PDB entry 3C92 | electron microscopy, 6.80 A resolution (low resolution: residue-level contacts below are approximate; hydrogen-bond / salt-bridge calls are withheld) | chains M and 1 of the 28 polymer chains in the assembly

# Chain M (and 1)
Name: Proteasome subunit beta
Source organism: Thermoplasma acidophilum
Notes: EC 3.4.25.1; chain 1 of this document is another copy of the same molecule, construct and numbering; everything in this record applies to it too
UniProt: P28061 (PSMB_THEAC); residues 1-203 here correspond to UniProt positions 9-211 (UniProt number = residue number + 8)
Chain sequence (203 residues; row label = number of the first residue in the row):
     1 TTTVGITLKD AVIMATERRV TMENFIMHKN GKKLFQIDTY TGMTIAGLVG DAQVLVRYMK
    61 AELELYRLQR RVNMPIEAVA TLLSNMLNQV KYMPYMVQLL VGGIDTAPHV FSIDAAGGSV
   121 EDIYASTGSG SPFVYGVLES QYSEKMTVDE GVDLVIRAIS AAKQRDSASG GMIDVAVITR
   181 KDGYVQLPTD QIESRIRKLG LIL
UniProt features mapped onto this chain:
  - active site: T1 (Nucleophile)

# How chain M and chain 1 interact
Pairs across the interface - 23 pairs, chain M then chain 1:
  Y124(M) - R165(1)
  P132(M) - P132(1)
  P132(M) - F133(1)
  F133(M) - P132(1)
  F133(M) - Y135(1)
  F133(M) - G136(1)
  Y135(M) - F133(1)
  Y135(M) - R165(1)
  G136(M) - F133(1)
  G136(M) - V137(1)
  V137(M) - G136(1)
  E139(M) - Q164(1)
  E139(M) - R165(1)
  S140(M) - V137(1)
  S140(M) - Q141(1)
  S140(M) - R157(1)
  Q141(M) - S140(1)
  Q141(M) - Q141(1)
  R157(M) - S140(1)
  Q164(M) - E139(1)
  R165(M) - Y124(1)
  R165(M) - Y135(1)
  R165(M) - E139(1)
Interface residues without a listed pair, chain M (14 interface residues in all): D122, A161
Interface residues without a listed pair, chain 1 (14 interface residues in all): D122, A161

# Summary
Chain M and chain 1 each contribute 14 residues to their interface. From UniProt: active-site residue T1(M) on
chain M.
Both chains are Proteasome subunit beta (Thermoplasma acidophilum). Entry 3C92 (Thermoplasma acidophilum 20S
proteasome with a closed gate) was determined by electron microscopy (same publication as 3C91).
